8DFA - chains C and N of the 13 polymer chains in the assembly; structure by electron microscopy, 2.80 A resolution.

== Chain C ==
Molecule: CRISPR-associated protein, TM1801 family
From: Desulfovibrio vulgaris str. Hildenborough
Reference sequence: Q72WF7 (Q72WF7_DESVH); numbering as in UniProt (aligned over 1-290)
Amino-acid sequence (290 residues; each row starts with the number of its first residue):
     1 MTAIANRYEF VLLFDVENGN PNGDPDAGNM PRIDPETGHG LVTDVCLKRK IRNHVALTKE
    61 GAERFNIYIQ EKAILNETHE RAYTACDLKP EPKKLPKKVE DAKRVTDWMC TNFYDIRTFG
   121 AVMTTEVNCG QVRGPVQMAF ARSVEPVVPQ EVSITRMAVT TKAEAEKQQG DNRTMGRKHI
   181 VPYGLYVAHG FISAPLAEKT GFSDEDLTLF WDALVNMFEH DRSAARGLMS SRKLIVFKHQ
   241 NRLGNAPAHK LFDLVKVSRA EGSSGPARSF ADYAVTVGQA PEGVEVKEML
Disordered / not traced: 167-170

== Chain N ==
Molecule: TS
Sequence (18 nucleotides; row label = number of the first residue in the row):
    16 TCGCCAGCCT GAGCATGG

== Interface between chain C and chain N ==
Residue-residue contacts (18):
  Asn76(C) - DG32(N)  phosphate contact
  Lys93(C) - DG32(N)  phosphate contact
  Lys93(C) - DG33(N)  salt bridge to the phosphate
  Lys94(C) - DG33(N)  sugar contact
  Thr124(C) - DG32(N)  hydrogen bond to the base
  Thr125(C) - DG32(N)  phosphate contact
  Glu126(C) - DG32(N)  hydrogen bond to the phosphate
  Arg156(C) - DT25(N)  base contact
  Thr160(C) - DT25(N)  base contact
  Glu166(C) - DG22(N)  sugar contact
  Arg173(C) - DA21(N)  base contact
  Arg173(C) - DG22(N)  base contact
  Thr174(C) - DC24(N)  base contact
  Met175(C) - DC23(N)  sugar contact
  Met175(C) - DC24(N)  base contact
  Gly176(C) - DC24(N)  base contact
  Arg177(C) - DC23(N)  hydrogen bond to the base
  Arg177(C) - DC24(N)  base contact
Also at the interface, not in a pair above, chain C (18 interface residues in all): Pro96, Val122, Gln131, Asn172

== In short ==
18 residues of chain C and 7 residues of chain N are in contact; the contacts include 3 hydrogen bonds and 1
salt bridge. Among the polar pairs are Thr124(C)-DG32(N), Arg177(C)-DC23(N) and Glu126(C)-DG32(N).
Here chain C is CRISPR-associated protein, TM1801 family (Desulfovibrio vulgaris str. Hildenborough) and chain
N is TS. Entry 8DFA (type I-C Cascade bound to ssDNA target) was determined by electron microscopy, deposited
together with 8DEJ, 8DFS, 8DEX and 8DFO.
